3MG6 - chains M and 2 of the 28 polymer chains in the assembly; structure by X-ray diffraction, 2.60 A resolution.

[Chain M]
Name: Proteasome component PRE4
From: Saccharomyces cerevisiae
Notes: EC 3.4.25.1
Reference sequence: P30657 (PSB4_YEAST); the construct lacks a stretch of the UniProt sequence and is renumbered around it, so the offset changes along the chain: -41 to -1 = UniProt 1-41; 1-70 = UniProt 42-111; 71-92 = UniProt 117-138; 93-105 = UniProt 141-153; 3 more segments
Amino-acid sequence (266 residues; numbered -41 to 211 plus 17 insertion-coded residues; 4 numbers in that range are skipped by the numbering (no residue carries them; nothing is unmodelled there); the number before each row is that of its first residue; a row labelled like 70A-70E holds insertion residues (70A, then the next letters in order); numbers below 1 keep their minus sign (Met-41 is residue -41)):
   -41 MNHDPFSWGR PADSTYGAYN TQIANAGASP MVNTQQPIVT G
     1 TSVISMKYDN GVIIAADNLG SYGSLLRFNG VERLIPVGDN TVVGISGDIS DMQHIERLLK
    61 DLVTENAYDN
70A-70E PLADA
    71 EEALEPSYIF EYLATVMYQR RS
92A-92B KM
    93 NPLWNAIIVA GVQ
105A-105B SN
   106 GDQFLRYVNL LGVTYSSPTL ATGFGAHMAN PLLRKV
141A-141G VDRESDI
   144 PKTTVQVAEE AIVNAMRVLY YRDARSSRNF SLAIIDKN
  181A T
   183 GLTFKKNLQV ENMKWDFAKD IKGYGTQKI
Disordered / not traced: -41 to -9

[Chain 2]
Name: Proteasome component PRE3
From: Saccharomyces cerevisiae
Notes: EC 3.4.25.1
Reference sequence: P38624 (PSB6_YEAST); the construct lacks a stretch of the UniProt sequence and is renumbered around it, so the offset changes along the chain: 1-70 = UniProt 20-89; 72-92 = UniProt 90-110; 94-105 = UniProt 111-122; 106-181 = UniProt 125-200; 1 more segments
Amino-acid sequence (196 residues; numbered 1 to 187 plus 12 insertion-coded residues; 3 numbers in that range are skipped by the numbering (no residue carries them; nothing is unmodelled there); the number before each row is that of its first residue; a row labelled like 105A-105B holds insertion residues (105A, then the next letters in order)):
     1 TSIMAVTFKD GVILGADSRT TTGAYIANRV TDKLTRVHDK IWCCRSGSAA DTQAIADIVQ
    61 YHLELYTSQY
    72 GTPSTETAAS VFKELCYENK D
    94 NLTAGIIVAG YD
105A-105B DK
   106 NKGEVYTIPL GGSVHKLPYA IAGSGSTFIY GYCDKNFREN MSKEETVDFI KHSLSQAIKW
   166 DGSSGGVIRM VVLTAA
   183 GVERL
187A-187J IFYPDEYEQL
Curated features (UniProtKB/Swiss-Prot):
  - active site: Thr1 (Nucleophile)

[Interface between chain M and chain 2]
Contacting residue pairs (62):
  Ser24(M) with Trp165(2); Asp166(2); Gly167(2), hydrogen bond (backbone-backbone)
  Leu25(M) with Trp165(2)
  Leu26(M) with Lys164(2); Trp165(2), hydrogen bond (backbone-backbone); Asp166(2)
  Arg27(M) with Trp165(2)
  Phe129(M) with Ala24(2); Tyr25(2)
  Tyr163(M) with Glu187H(2)
  Tyr164(M) with Ile26(2); Arg29(2)
  Arg165(M) with Ala24(2); Tyr25(2); Ile26(2), hydrogen bond (backbone-backbone); Ala27(2), hydrogen bond (side chain-backbone); Arg29(2)
  Asp166(M) with Ala24(2); Ile26(2)
  Ala167(M) with Arg19(2); Thr21(2); Ala24(2), hydrogen bond (backbone-backbone); Ile26(2); Gly167(2)
  Arg168(M) with Gly167(2)
  Arg171(M) with Asp187E(2), salt bridge; Glu187H(2), salt bridge
  Lys196(M) with Arg29(2), hydrogen bond (backbone-side chain)
  Trp197(M) with Arg29(2); Gly171(2); Val172(2), hydrophobic; Tyr187C(2); Pro187D(2)
  Asp198(M) with Tyr187C(2)
  Phe199(M) with Arg29(2); Val30(2), hydrophobic
  Ala200(M) with Val30(2), hydrophobic; Val172(2), hydrophobic; Arg174(2), hydrogen bond (backbone-side chain); Ile187A(2)
  Lys201(M) with Ile187A(2); Tyr187C(2)
  Ile203(M) with Val30(2); Asp32(2); Arg174(2)
  Lys204(M) with Asp32(2)
  Gly205(M) with Asp32(2), hydrogen bond (backbone-side chain)
  Tyr206(M) with Thr35(2); Arg45(2); Gln53(2); Ala56(2); Asp57(2), hydrogen bond
  Gln209(M) with Asp32(2); Leu34(2); Thr35(2); Arg36(2), hydrogen bond (side chain-backbone); Trp42(2); Arg186(2)
  Ile211(M) with Arg36(2); Trp42(2); Arg186(2), hydrogen bond (backbone-side chain)
Also at the interface, not in a pair above, chain M (26 interface residues in all): Met133, Met195
Also at the interface, not in a pair above, chain 2 (36 interface residues in all): Gly23, Asn28, Phe133, Ile163, Ser168, Val184

[Summary]
Chain M and chain 2 form an interface of 26 and 36 residues respectively, with 11 hydrogen bonds and 2 salt
bridges. Polar contacts include Arg171(M)-Asp187E(2), Arg171(M)-Glu187H(2) and Arg165(M)-Ala27(2). UniProt
lists active-site residue Thr1(2) on chain 2.
Chain M is Proteasome component PRE4 and chain 2 is Proteasome component PRE3, both from Saccharomyces
cerevisiae; the structure, Structure of yeast 20S open-gate proteasome with Compound 6, was determined by
X-ray diffraction (same publication as 3MG0, 3MG7, 3MG8 and 3MG4).
